Entry 2Z3X (X-ray diffraction, 2.10 A resolution); this record covers chains D and B of the 5 polymer chains in the assembly.

[Chain D]
Molecule: 11-nt DNA strand
Sequence (11 nucleotides; row label = number of the first residue in the row):
     1 GGGGGGGGGG A

[Chain B]
Protein: Small, acid-soluble spore protein C
Source organism: Bacillus subtilis
Notes: fragment: alpha/beta-type
Reference sequence: P02958 (SSPC_BACSU); residues 2-61 here correspond to UniProt positions 13-72 (UniProt number = residue number + 11)
Chain sequence (63 residues; numbered 2 to 64; the number before each row is that of its first residue):
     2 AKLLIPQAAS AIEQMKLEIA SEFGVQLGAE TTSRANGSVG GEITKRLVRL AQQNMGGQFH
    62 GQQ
Unresolved in the structure: 58-64
Sequence notes: engineered mutation Ala2 (Asn13 in P02958), Lys3 (Asp14 in P02958); expression tag (62-64)
UniProt features mapped onto this chain:
  - site: Glu19, Ile20 (Cleavage)
From the paper describing this entry:
  - post-translational modification sites: Asn37 (citing earlier work)
  - self-association interface (contacts with another copy of this molecule); pairs are residue here / residue on that copy: Glu31-Arg35 (hydrogen bond), Ile6
  - binding site for the 11-nt DNA strand (chain D): Leu5, Lys17, Ser34, Gly38, Gly41, Thr45, Gln53
  - binding site for the 11-nt DNA strand: Leu5, Lys17, Ser34, Arg35, Thr45, Gln53

[Interface between chain D and chain B]
Residue-residue contacts - 14 pairs, chain D then chain B:
  DG8(D) with Ser34(B), hydrogen bond to the base
  DG9(D) with Ser34(B), sugar contact; Arg35(B), phosphate contact; Gly38(B), hydrogen bond to the base; Gly41(B), base contact
  DG10(D) with Arg35(B), salt bridge to the phosphate; Gly38(B), sugar contact; Ser39(B), hydrogen bond to the sugar; Gly41(B), hydrogen bond to the base; Gly42(B), base contact; Thr45(B), hydrogen bond to the base
  DA11(D) with Gly42(B), sugar contact; Thr45(B), base contact; Lys46(B), phosphate contact
Other interface residues (no listed pair), chain D (5 interface residues in all): DG7
Other interface residues (no listed pair), chain B (10 interface residues in all): Asn37, Glu43

[In short]
The interface between chain D and chain B involves 5 residues on one side and 10 on the other, with 5 hydrogen
bonds and 1 salt bridge. Among the polar pairs are DG8(D)-Ser34(B), DG9(D)-Gly38(B) and DG10(D)-Gly41(B). The
paper reports a binding site for the 11-nt DNA strand (chain D) at Leu5(B), Lys17(B) and Ser34(B) among
others; a binding site for the 11-nt DNA strand at Leu5(B), Lys17(B) and Ser34(B) among others.
Chain D is an 11-nt DNA strand and chain B is Small, acid-soluble spore protein C (Bacillus subtilis); the
structure, Structure of a Protein-DNA Complex Essential for DNA Protection in Spore of Bacillus Species, was
determined by X-ray diffraction.
